Entry 6NX1 (X-ray diffraction, 2.27 A resolution); this record covers chains A and B.

[Chain A]
Molecule: Nuclear receptor subfamily 1 group I member 2, Nuclear receptor coactivator 1 fusion
From: Homo sapiens
Notes: EC 2.3.1.48; fragment: ligand binding domain
UniProtKB: chimeric construct of O75469, Q15788: residues 130-432 from O75469 (NR1I2_HUMAN) positions 130-434 (same numbers); residues 432-472 from Q15788 positions 678-710 (UniProt number = residue number + 238)
Sequence (351 residues; each row starts with the number of its first residue; note: 11 numbers in that range are skipped by the numbering (no residue carries them; nothing is unmodelled there); a row labelled like 432A-432L holds insertion residues (432A, then the next letters in order)):
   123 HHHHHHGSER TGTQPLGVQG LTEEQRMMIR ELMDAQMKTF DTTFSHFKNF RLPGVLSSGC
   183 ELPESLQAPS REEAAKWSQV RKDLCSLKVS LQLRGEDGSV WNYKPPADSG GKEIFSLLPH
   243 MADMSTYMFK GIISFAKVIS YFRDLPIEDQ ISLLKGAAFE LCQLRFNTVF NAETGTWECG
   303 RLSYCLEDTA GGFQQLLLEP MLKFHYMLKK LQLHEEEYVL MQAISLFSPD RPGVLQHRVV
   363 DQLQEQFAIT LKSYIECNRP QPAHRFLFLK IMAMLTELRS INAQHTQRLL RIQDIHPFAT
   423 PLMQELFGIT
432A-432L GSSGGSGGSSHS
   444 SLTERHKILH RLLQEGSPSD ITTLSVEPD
Not modelled in the structure: 123-140, 179-194, 313-315, 432A-432L, 459-472
Sequence notes: expression tag (123-129); linker (432C-432H)
Residues lining bound ligands: L7D (1,1,1,3,3,3-hexafluoro-2-(4-{1-[(4-fluorophenyl)sulfonyl]cyclopentyl}phenyl)propan-2-ol): Leu206, Leu209, Val211, Leu240, Met243, Ala244, Met246, Ser247, Phe251, Phe281, Cys284, Gln285, Phe288, Trp299, Tyr306, Met323, Leu324, His407, Arg410, Leu411, Ile414, Phe420, Met425
Swiss-Prot annotation at these positions:
  - binding site (hyperforin): Ser247, Gln285 to Phe288, His407
  - motif: Leu452 to Leu456 (LXXLL motif 4)
  - modified residue: Ser460 (Phosphoserine)
From the paper describing this entry:
  - binding site for L7D: Leu209, Val211, Trp299, Met323, Leu324, His407

[Chain B]
Molecule: Nuclear receptor subfamily 1 group I member 2, Nuclear receptor coactivator 1 fusion
From: Homo sapiens
Notes: EC 2.3.1.48; fragment: ligand binding domain
UniProtKB: chimeric construct of O75469, Q15788: residues 130-432 from O75469 (NR1I2_HUMAN) positions 130-434 (same numbers); residues 432-472 from Q15788 positions 678-710 (UniProt number = residue number + 238)
Sequence (351 residues; each row starts with the number of its first residue; note: 12 numbers in that range are skipped by the numbering (no residue carries them; nothing is unmodelled there); a row labelled like 432A-432M holds insertion residues (432A, then the next letters in order)):
   123 HHHHHHGSER TGTQPLGVQG LTEEQRMMIR ELMDAQMKTF DTTFSHFKNF RLPGVLSSGC
   183 ELPESLQAPS REEAAKWSQV RKDLCSLKVS LQLRGEDGSV WNYKPPADSG GKEIFSLLPH
   243 MADMSTYMFK GIISFAKVIS YFRDLPIEDQ ISLLKGAAFE LCQLRFNTVF NAETGTWECG
   303 RLSYCLEDTA GGFQQLLLEP MLKFHYMLKK LQLHEEEYVL MQAISLFSPD RPGVLQHRVV
   363 DQLQEQFAIT LKSYIECNRP QPAHRFLFLK IMAMLTELRS INAQHTQRLL RIQDIHPFAT
   423 PLMQELFGIT
432A-432M GSSGGSGGSSHSS
   445 LTERHKILHR LLQEGSPSDI TTLSVEPD
Not modelled in the structure: 123-141, 179-191, 432A-432M, 461-472
Sequence notes: expression tag (123-129); linker (432C-432H)
Residues lining bound ligands: L7D (1,1,1,3,3,3-hexafluoro-2-(4-{1-[(4-fluorophenyl)sulfonyl]cyclopentyl}phenyl)propan-2-ol): Leu209, Leu240, Met243, Ser247, Gln285, Phe288, Trp299, Met323, Leu324, His407, Arg410, Leu411, Ile414, Phe420, Met425
Swiss-Prot annotation at these positions:
  - binding site (hyperforin): Ser247, Gln285 to Phe288, His407
  - motif: Leu452 to Leu456 (LXXLL motif 4)
  - modified residue: Ser460 (Phosphoserine)
From the paper describing this entry:
  - binding site for L7D: Leu209, Val211, Trp299, Met323, Leu324, His407

[Chain A / chain B interface]
Contacting residue pairs - 14 pairs, chain A then chain B:
  Met155(A) - Leu391(B)  hydrophobic
  Gln158(A) - Phe388(B)
  Met159(A) - Phe388(B)  hydrophobic
  Met159(A) - Leu391(B)
  Met159(A) - Lys392(B)
  Met159(A) - Ala395(B)  hydrophobic
  Phe162(A) - Arg387(B)
  Thr164(A) - Pro384(B)
  Thr164(A) - Arg387(B)
  Thr164(A) - Phe388(B)
  Thr165(A) - Ala385(B)
  Thr290(A) - Arg387(B)  hydrogen bond
  Glu337(A) - Arg387(B)  salt bridge
  Glu337(A) - Phe388(B)
Other interface residues (no listed pair), chain A (12 interface residues in all): Asp156, Ser167, His168, Val291
Other interface residues (no listed pair), chain B (8 interface residues in all): Lys332

[Overview]
12 residues of chain A and 8 residues of chain B are in contact; the contacts include 1 hydrogen bond and 1
salt bridge. Polar pairs include Glu337(A)-Arg387(B) and Thr290(A)-Arg387(B). Ligands of chain A: compound
L7D. Bound to chain B: compound L7D. The paper reports a binding site for L7D at Leu209(A), Val211(A) and
Leu209(B) among others.
Both chains are Nuclear receptor subfamily 1 group I member 2, Nuclear receptor coactivator 1 fusion (Homo
sapiens). Entry 6NX1 (Structure of human pregnane X receptor ligand binding domain bound tethered with src
co-activator peptide and ...) was determined by X-ray diffraction (same publication as 6O98).
